PDB entry 7B5O | electron microscopy, 2.50 A resolution | chains H and J of the 3 polymer chains in the assembly

[Chain H]
Molecule: CDK-activating kinase assembly factor MAT1
Source organism: Homo sapiens
UniProtKB: P51948 (MAT1_HUMAN); residue numbers follow UniProt; this construct covers 1-309
Sequence (328 residues; each row starts with the number of its first residue; numbers below 1 keep their minus sign (Met-18 is residue -18)):
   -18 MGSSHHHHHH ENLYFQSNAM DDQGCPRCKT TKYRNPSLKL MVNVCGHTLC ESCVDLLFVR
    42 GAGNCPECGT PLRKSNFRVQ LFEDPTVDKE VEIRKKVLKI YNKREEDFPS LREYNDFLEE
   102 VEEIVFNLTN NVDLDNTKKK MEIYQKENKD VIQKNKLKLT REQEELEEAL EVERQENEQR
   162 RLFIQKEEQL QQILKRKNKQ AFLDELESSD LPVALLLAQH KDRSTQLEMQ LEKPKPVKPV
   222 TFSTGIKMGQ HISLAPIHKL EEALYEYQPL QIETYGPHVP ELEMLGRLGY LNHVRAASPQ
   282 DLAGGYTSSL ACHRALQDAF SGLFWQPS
Disordered / not traced: -18 to 243, 309
Differences from the reference sequence: initiating methionine (-18); expression tag (-17 to 0)

[Chain J]
Molecule: Cyclin-dependent kinase 7
Source organism: Homo sapiens
Notes: EC 2.7.11.22, 2.7.11.23
UniProtKB: P50613 (CDK7_HUMAN); residue numbers follow UniProt; this construct covers 1-346
Sequence (391 residues; each row starts with the number of its first residue; numbers below 1 keep their minus sign (Met-44 is residue -44)):
   -44 MASWSHPQFE KGGGSGGGSG GGSWSHPQFE KSGGGSENLY FQSNAMALDV KSRAKRYEKL
    16 DFLGEGQFAT VYKARDKNTN QIVAIKKIKL GHRSEAKDGI NRTALREIKL LQELSHPNII
    76 GLLDAFGHKS NISLVFDFME TDLEVIIKDN SLVLTPSHIK AYMLMTLQGL EYLHQHWILH
   136 RDLKPNNLLL DENGVLKLAD FGLAKSFGSP NRAYTHQVVT RWYRAPELLF GARMYGVGVD
   196 MWAVGCILAE LLLRVPFLPG DSDLDQLTRI FETLGTPTEE QWPDMCSLPD YVTFKSFPGI
   256 PLHHIFSAAG DDLLDLIQGL FLFNPCARIT ATQALKMKYF SNRPGPTPGC QLPRPNCPVE
   316 TLKEQSNPAL AIKRKRTEAL EQGGLPKKLI F
Disordered / not traced: -44 to 9, 46-50, 312-346
Differences from the reference sequence: initiating methionine (-44); expression tag (-43 to 0)
UniProt features mapped onto this chain:
  - active site: Asp137 (Proton acceptor)
  - binding site (ATP): Leu18 to Val26, Lys41
  - modified residue: Ala2 (N-acetylalanine), Ser7 (Phosphoserine), Ser164 (Phosphoserine), Thr170 (Phosphothreonine), Ser321 (Phosphoserine)
  - mutagenesis: Lys41 (K41A: Total loss of activity; K41M: No effect on interaction with HINT1), Phe91 (F91G: Enhanced capacity to bind ATP analogs), Ser164 (S164A: No mitotic repression of transcriptional activity of the reconstituted TFIIH complex), Thr170 (T170A: Total loss of activity. Total loss of transcriptional activity of the reconstituted TFIIH complex; T170E: No effect on interaction with HINT1)
Residues lining bound ligands: ICEC0942 (I74; (3R,4R)-4-[[[7-[(phenylmethyl)amino]-3-propan-2-yl-pyrazolo[1,5-a]pyrimidin-5-yl]amino]methyl]piperidin-3-ol): Leu18, Val26, Ala39, Lys41, Ile75, Phe91, Asp92, Phe93, Met94, Glu95, Thr96, Asp97, Val100, Asn141, Asn142, Leu144, Ala154
Reported in the primary citation:
  - binding site for ICEC0942: Met94, Asn142
  - specificity-determining residues: Leu18 (proposed by the authors, not directly observed)
  - contacts within the chain: Asn142-Asp155 (proposed by the authors, not directly observed)

[Chain H / chain J interface]
Contacting residue pairs (47; chain H residue first):
  Ala244(H) - Gly300(J)
  Leu245(H) - Ser296(J)
  Leu245(H) - Arg298(J)
  Leu245(H) - Gly300(J)
  Tyr246(H) - Leu119(J)  hydrophobic
  Tyr246(H) - Gln123(J)
  Tyr246(H) - Leu290(J)
  Tyr246(H) - Phe295(J)
  Tyr246(H) - Ser296(J)
  Tyr246(H) - Pro301(J)
  Tyr248(H) - Glu126(J)  hydrogen bond
  Tyr248(H) - Thr287(J)
  Tyr248(H) - Leu290(J)  hydrophobic
  Tyr248(H) - Lys291(J)
  Leu251(H) - Gln130(J)
  Ile253(H) - Gln130(J)
  Ile253(H) - His131(J)
  Arg276(H) - Pro165(J)
  Pro280(H) - Asp239(J)
  Pro280(H) - Ser242(J)
  Gln281(H) - Ser242(J)  hydrogen bond (side chain-backbone)
  Asp282(H) - Met189(J)
  Leu283(H) - Asp239(J)
  Leu283(H) - Cys281(J)  hydrogen bond (backbone-side chain)
  Ala284(H) - Glu182(J)
  Ala284(H) - Trp237(J)  hydrogen bond (backbone-side chain)
  Ala284(H) - Asp239(J)
  Ala284(H) - Leu243(J)  hydrophobic
  Ala284(H) - Pro280(J)
  Gly285(H) - Glu182(J)
  Gly285(H) - Met189(J)
  Gly285(H) - Tyr190(J)
  Gly285(H) - Pro280(J)
  Gly286(H) - Pro280(J)
  Gly286(H) - Cys281(J)
  Tyr287(H) - Pro165(J)
  Tyr287(H) - Met189(J)  hydrophobic
  Thr288(H) - Cys281(J)
  Leu291(H) - Trp132(J)
  Ala292(H) - Gly163(J)
  Ala292(H) - Pro165(J)
  His294(H) - Trp132(J)
  Arg295(H) - Trp132(J)
  Arg295(H) - Ser161(J)
  Arg295(H) - Phe162(J)  hydrogen bond (side chain-backbone)
  Arg295(H) - Ser164(J)  hydrogen bond
  Gln298(H) - Trp132(J)  hydrogen bond
Interface residues without a listed pair, chain J (36 interface residues in all): His71, Tyr127, Ala187, Gly191, Pro238, Met240, Asn297, Pro299

[In short]
Chain H and chain J form an interface of 21 and 36 residues respectively; the contacts include 7 hydrogen
bonds. Polar pairs include Tyr248(H)-Glu126(J), Gln281(H)-Ser242(J) and Leu283(H)-Cys281(J). Bound to chain J:
ICEC0942. From the paper: a binding site for ICEC0942 at Met94(J) and Asn142(J); the specificity determinant
Leu18(J).
Chain H is CDK-activating kinase assembly factor MAT1 and chain J is Cyclin-dependent kinase 7, both from Homo
sapiens; the structure, Cryo-EM structure of the human CAK bound to ICEC0942 at 2.5 Angstroms resolution, was
determined by electron microscopy together with 7B5Q from the same study.
